1JF5 - chains A and B; structure by X-ray diffraction, 3.20 A resolution.

# Chain A (and B)
Protein: Alpha amylase II
Source organism: Thermoactinomyces vulgaris
Notes: EC 3.2.1.135; chain B of this document is another copy of the same molecule, construct and numbering; everything in this record applies to it too
UniProtKB: Q08751 (NEPU2_THEVU); residue numbers follow UniProt; this construct covers 1-585
Sequence (585 residues; each row starts with the number of its first residue):
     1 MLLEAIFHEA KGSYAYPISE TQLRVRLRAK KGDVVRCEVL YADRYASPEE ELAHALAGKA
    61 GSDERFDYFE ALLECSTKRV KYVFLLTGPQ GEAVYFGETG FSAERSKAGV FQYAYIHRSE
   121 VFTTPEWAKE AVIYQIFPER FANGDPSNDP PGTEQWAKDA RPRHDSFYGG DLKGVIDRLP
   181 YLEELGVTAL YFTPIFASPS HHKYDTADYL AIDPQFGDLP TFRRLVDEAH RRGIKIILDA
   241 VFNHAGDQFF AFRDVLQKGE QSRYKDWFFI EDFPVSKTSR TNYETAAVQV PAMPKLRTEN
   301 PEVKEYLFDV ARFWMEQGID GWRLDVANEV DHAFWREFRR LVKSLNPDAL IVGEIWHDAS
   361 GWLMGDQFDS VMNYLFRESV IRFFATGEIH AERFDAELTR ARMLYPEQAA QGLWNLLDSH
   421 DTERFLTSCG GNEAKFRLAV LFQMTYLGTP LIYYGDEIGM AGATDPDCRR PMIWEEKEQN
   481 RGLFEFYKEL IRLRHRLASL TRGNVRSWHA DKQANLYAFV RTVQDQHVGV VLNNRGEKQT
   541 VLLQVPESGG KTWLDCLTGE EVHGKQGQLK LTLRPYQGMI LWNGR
Sequence notes: engineered mutation Ala286 (Phe in Q08751)
UniProt features mapped onto this chain:
  - active site: Asp325 (Nucleophile), Glu354 (Proton donor)
  - binding site (Ca(2+)): Asn143, Asp145, Asn148, Asp149, Gly169, Asp171
  - binding site (substrate): His244, Arg323, His420, Asp421, Asp465, Arg469
  - site: Asp421 (Transition state stabilizer)
Metal / ion sites: Ca2+: Asn143, Asp145, Asn148, Asp149, Gly169, Asp171

# Interface between chain A and chain B
Residue-residue contacts (85):
  Leu2(A) with Leu2(B), hydrophobic
  Leu3(A) with Arg65(B)
  Glu4(A) with Glu4(B); Ala5(B); Lys30(B), salt bridge; Arg65(B), salt bridge; Phe66(B)
  Ala5(A) with Glu4(B)
  Lys11(A) with Ser360(B), hydrogen bond
  Lys30(A) with Leu2(B); Glu4(B), salt bridge
  Asp43(A) with Val288(B)
  Arg44(A) with Asn328(B), hydrogen bond; Glu329(B), salt bridge
  Tyr45(A) with Ala287(B), hydrophobic; Val288(B), hydrophobic; Glu329(B), hydrogen bond
  Arg65(A) with Leu3(B); Glu4(B), salt bridge; Phe101(B)
  Phe66(A) with Glu4(B)
  Lys78(A) with Phe269(B); Glu284(B), salt bridge
  Arg79(A) with Ala287(B), hydrogen bond (side chain-backbone); Val288(B)
  Glu98(A) with His357(B); Asp358(B), hydrogen bond (side chain-backbone); Tyr374(B), hydrogen bond; Arg400(B), hydrogen bond (backbone-side chain)
  Thr99(A) with Arg400(B)
  Gln112(A) with Trp356(B); His357(B)
  Ala114(A) with Asn328(B); His357(B)
  Tyr115(A) with Glu284(B), hydrogen bond; Lys295(B); Glu329(B)
  His117(A) with Glu299(B); Glu329(B), hydrogen bond (side chain-backbone); Val330(B); Asp331(B), hydrogen bond (side chain-backbone)
  Arg118(A) with Arg297(B); Glu299(B), hydrogen bond (backbone-side chain)
  Ser119(A) with Glu299(B), hydrogen bond (backbone-side chain)
  Glu120(A) with Asp331(B); His332(B), salt bridge
  Phe269(A) with Lys78(B); Arg118(B)
  Glu284(A) with Lys78(B), salt bridge; Tyr115(B), hydrogen bond
  Thr285(A) with Arg79(B)
  Ala287(A) with Tyr45(B), hydrophobic; Arg79(B), hydrogen bond (backbone-side chain)
  Val288(A) with Tyr45(B), hydrophobic; Arg79(B)
  Lys295(A) with Tyr115(B)
  Arg297(A) with Arg118(B)
  Glu299(A) with His117(B); Arg118(B), salt bridge; Ser119(B), hydrogen bond
  Asn328(A) with Arg44(B); Ala114(B)
  Glu329(A) with Arg44(B), salt bridge; Tyr45(B), hydrogen bond; Tyr115(B); His117(B), hydrogen bond (backbone-side chain)
  Val330(A) with His117(B)
  Asp331(A) with His117(B), hydrogen bond (backbone-side chain); Glu120(B)
  His332(A) with Glu120(B), salt bridge
  Ala333(A) with Glu120(B)
  Arg336(A) with Arg336(B); Asp366(B), salt bridge
  Arg340(A) with Glu337(B), salt bridge
  Trp356(A) with Gln112(B)
  His357(A) with Glu98(B); Gln112(B); Ala114(B)
  Asp358(A) with Glu98(B), hydrogen bond (backbone-side chain)
  Ser360(A) with Lys11(B), hydrogen bond
  Asp366(A) with Arg336(B), salt bridge
  Tyr374(A) with Glu98(B), hydrogen bond
  Arg400(A) with Glu98(B), hydrogen bond (side chain-backbone); Thr99(B), hydrogen bond (side chain-backbone); Gly100(B)
Other interface residues (no listed pair), chain A (53 interface residues in all): Phe7, Thr77, Gly100, Phe101, Ala286, Val326, Gly361, Trp362
Other interface residues (no listed pair), chain B (49 interface residues in all): Arg28, Asp43, Thr285, Val326, Ala333

# In short
53 residues of chain A and 49 residues of chain B are in contact, with 23 hydrogen bonds and 14 salt bridges.
Among the polar pairs are Glu4(A)-Lys30(B), Glu4(A)-Arg65(B) and Arg44(A)-Glu329(B).
Both chains are Alpha amylase II (Thermoactinomyces vulgaris). Entry 1JF5 (Crystal structure of
thermoactinomyces vulgaris R-47 alpha-amylase 2 mutant F286A) was determined by X-ray diffraction (same
publication as 1JF6).
